PDB entry 7OCZ | X-ray diffraction, 1.82 A resolution | chains A and B

== Chain A (and B) ==
Molecule: Protein pid-3
From: Caenorhabditis elegans
Notes: chain B of this document is another copy of the same molecule, construct and numbering; everything in this record applies to it too
Reference sequence: O76616 (PID3_CAEEL); residues 6-84 here correspond to UniProt positions 196-274 (UniProt number = residue number + 190)
Chain sequence (84 residues; each row starts with the number of its first residue):
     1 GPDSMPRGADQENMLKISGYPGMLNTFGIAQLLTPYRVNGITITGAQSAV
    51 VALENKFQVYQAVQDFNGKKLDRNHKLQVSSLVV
Unresolved in the structure: 1-3
Construct notes: expression tag (1-5)

== Interface between chain A and chain B ==
Contacting residue pairs - 27 pairs, chain A then chain B:
  Met23(A) - Arg37(B)  hydrogen bond (backbone-side chain)
  Asn25(A) - Arg37(B)
  Asn25(A) - Val38(B)  hydrogen bond (side chain-backbone)
  Asn25(A) - Asn39(B)
  Phe27(A) - Ala30(B)  hydrophobic
  Phe27(A) - Val38(B)
  Phe27(A) - Gly40(B)
  Phe27(A) - Ile41(B)  hydrophobic
  Ala30(A) - Phe27(B)  hydrophobic
  Ala30(A) - Gln31(B)  hydrogen bond (backbone-side chain)
  Gln31(A) - Ala30(B)  hydrogen bond (side chain-backbone)
  Gln31(A) - Leu33(B)
  Gln31(A) - Thr34(B)
  Gln31(A) - Tyr36(B)  hydrogen bond (side chain-backbone)
  Gln31(A) - Val38(B)
  Leu33(A) - Gln31(B)
  Thr34(A) - Gln31(B)
  Thr34(A) - Thr34(B)
  Tyr36(A) - Gln31(B)  hydrogen bond (backbone-side chain)
  Arg37(A) - Met23(B)  hydrogen bond (side chain-backbone)
  Arg37(A) - Asn25(B)
  Val38(A) - Asn25(B)  hydrogen bond (backbone-side chain)
  Val38(A) - Phe27(B)
  Val38(A) - Gln31(B)
  Asn39(A) - Asn25(B)  hydrogen bond
  Gly40(A) - Phe27(B)
  Ile41(A) - Phe27(B)  hydrophobic
Also at the interface, not in a pair above, chain A (16 interface residues in all): Ser4, Leu24, Thr26
Also at the interface, not in a pair above, chain B (17 interface residues in all): Ser4, Leu24, Thr26, Pro35

== In short ==
The interface between chain A and chain B involves 16 residues on one side and 17 on the other; the contacts
include 9 hydrogen bonds. Among the polar pairs are Met23(A)-Arg37(B), Asn25(A)-Val38(B) and
Ala30(A)-Gln31(B).
Chain A and chain B are both Protein pid-3 (Caenorhabditis elegans); the structure, Crystal Structure of the
PID-3 RRM domain, was determined by X-ray diffraction, deposited together with 7O6L, 7O6N and 7OCX.
